PDB entry 8XWT | X-ray diffraction, 1.70 A resolution | chains A and B

# Chain A
Molecule: 3C-like proteinase nsp5
Source organism: Severe acute respiratory syndrome coronavirus 2
Notes: EC 3.4.22.69
UniProtKB: P0DTD1 (R1AB_SARS2); residues 1-306 here correspond to UniProt positions 3264-3569 (UniProt number = residue number + 3263)
Sequence (306 residues; each row starts with the number of its first residue):
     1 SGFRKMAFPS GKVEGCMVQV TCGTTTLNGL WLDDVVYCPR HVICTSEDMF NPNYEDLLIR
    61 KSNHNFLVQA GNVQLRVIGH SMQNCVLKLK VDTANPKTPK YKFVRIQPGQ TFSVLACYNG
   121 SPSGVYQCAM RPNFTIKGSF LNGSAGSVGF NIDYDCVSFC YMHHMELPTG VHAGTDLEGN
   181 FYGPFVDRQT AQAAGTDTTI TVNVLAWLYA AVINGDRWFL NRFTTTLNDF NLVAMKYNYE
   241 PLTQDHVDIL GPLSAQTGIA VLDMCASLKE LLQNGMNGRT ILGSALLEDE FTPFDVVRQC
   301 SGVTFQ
Unresolved in the structure: 306
Sequence notes: engineered mutation Phe50 (Leu3313 in P0DTD1), Ala145 (Cys3408 in P0DTD1)
Curated features (UniProtKB/Swiss-Prot):
  - active site: His41 (For 3CL-PRO activity)
  - site: Gln306 (Cleavage)
  - cross-link (Glycyl lysine isopeptide (Lys-Gly)): Lys5 (interchain with G-Cter in ubiquitin), Lys90 (interchain with G-Cter in ubiquitin)

# Chain B
Molecule: Cys-ser-gly-val-thr-phe-gln-ser-ala-val-lys-arg-thr-ile
Sequence (14 residues; each row starts with the number of its first residue; numbering starts at 0):
     0 CSGVTFQSAV KRTI
Unresolved in the structure: 0, 11-13

# Chain A / chain B interface
Residue-residue contacts - 45 pairs, chain A then chain B:
  Gln19(A) with Lys10(B)
  Thr21(A) with Lys10(B)
  Thr24(A) with Ala8(B); Val9(B); Lys10(B), hydrogen bond (backbone-backbone)
  Thr25(A) with Ser7(B); Ala8(B)
  Thr26(A) with Ser7(B); Ala8(B), hydrogen bond (backbone-backbone)
  His41(A) with Phe5(B); Ser7(B)
  Met49(A) with Phe5(B), hydrophobic
  Gln69(A) with Lys10(B)
  Phe140(A) with Gln6(B), hydrogen bond (backbone-side chain)
  Leu141(A) with Gln6(B)
  Asn142(A) with Thr4(B); Gln6(B); Ser7(B)
  Gly143(A) with Gln6(B), hydrogen bond (backbone-backbone); Ser7(B), hydrogen bond (backbone-backbone); Ala8(B)
  Ser144(A) with Gln6(B), hydrogen bond (backbone-backbone)
  Ala145(A) with Gln6(B), hydrogen bond (backbone-backbone); Ser7(B)
  His163(A) with Gln6(B), hydrogen bond
  His164(A) with Phe5(B); Gln6(B), hydrogen bond (backbone-backbone)
  Met165(A) with Val3(B), hydrophobic; Thr4(B); Phe5(B), hydrophobic; Gln6(B)
  Glu166(A) with Val3(B); Thr4(B), hydrogen bond (backbone-backbone); Gln6(B), hydrogen bond
  Leu167(A) with Val3(B), hydrophobic
  Pro168(A) with Ser1(B); Gly2(B)
  His172(A) with Gln6(B)
  Asp187(A) with Phe5(B)
  Arg188(A) with Phe5(B)
  Gln189(A) with Gly2(B); Val3(B), hydrogen bond (side chain-backbone); Phe5(B)
  Thr190(A) with Val3(B)
  Gln192(A) with Val3(B)
Also at the interface, not in a pair above, chain A (27 interface residues in all): Leu27

# Summary
Chain A and chain B form an interface of 27 and 10 residues respectively, with 12 hydrogen bonds. Polar pairs
include Phe140(A)-Gln6(B), His163(A)-Gln6(B) and Glu166(A)-Gln6(B). Curated annotation (UniProt) lists
active-site residue His41(A) on chain A.
Here chain A is 3C-like proteinase nsp5 (Severe acute respiratory syndrome coronavirus 2) and chain B is
Cys-ser-gly-val-thr-phe-gln-ser-ala-val-lys-arg-thr-ile. Entry 8XWT (Crystal structure of SARS-CoV-2
3CLpro-L50F mutant with its peptidyl substrate) was determined by X-ray diffraction.
